PDB entry 7OCF | electron microscopy, 3.60 A resolution | chains J and D of the 8 polymer chains in the assembly

== Chain J ==
Molecule: Voltage-dependent calcium channel gamma-8 subunit
Organism: Rattus norvegicus
UniProt: Q8VHW5 (CCG8_RAT); residues 2-417 here = UniProt positions 2-417
Chain sequence (423 residues; each row starts with the number of its first residue):
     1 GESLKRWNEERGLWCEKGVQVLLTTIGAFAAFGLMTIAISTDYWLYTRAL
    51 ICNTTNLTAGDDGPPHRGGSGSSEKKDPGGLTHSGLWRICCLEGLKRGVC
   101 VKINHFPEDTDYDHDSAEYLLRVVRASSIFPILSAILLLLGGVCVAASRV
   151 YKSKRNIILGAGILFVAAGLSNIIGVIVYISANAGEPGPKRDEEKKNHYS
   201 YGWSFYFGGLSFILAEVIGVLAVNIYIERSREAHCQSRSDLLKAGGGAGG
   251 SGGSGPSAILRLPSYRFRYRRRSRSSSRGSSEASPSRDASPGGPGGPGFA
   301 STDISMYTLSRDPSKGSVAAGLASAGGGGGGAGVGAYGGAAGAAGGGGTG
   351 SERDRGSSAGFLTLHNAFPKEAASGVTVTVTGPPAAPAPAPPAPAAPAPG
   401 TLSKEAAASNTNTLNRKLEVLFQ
Unresolved in the structure: 1-15, 53-78, 187-195, 235-423
Cystine bridges: Cys52-Cys91, Cys90-Cys100
Sequence notes: expression tag (1, 418-423)
Residues lining bound ligands:
  - 1,2-diacyl-sn-glycero-3-phosphocholine (PC1), molecule 1: Ala117, Leu120, Leu121
  - 1,2-diacyl-sn-glycero-3-phosphocholine (PC1), molecule 2: Phe130, Ile163, Ala167, Ser171, Ile174, Val178
  - 1,2-diacyl-sn-glycero-3-phosphocholine (PC1), molecule 3: Val217, Val220, Leu221, Asn224
Swiss-Prot annotation at these positions:
  - modified residue (Phosphoserine): Ser251, Ser254

== Chain D ==
Molecule: Isoform Flip of Glutamate receptor 2
Organism: Rattus norvegicus
UniProt: P19491 (GRIA2_RAT), isoform P19491-2; residues -20 to 839 here correspond to UniProt positions 1-860 (UniProt number = residue number + 21)
Chain sequence (860 residues; numbered -20 to 839; the number before each row is that of its first residue; numbers below 1 keep their minus sign (Met-20 is residue -20)):
   -20 MQKIMHISVLLSPVLWGLIFGVSSNSIQIGGLFPRGADQEYSAFRVGMVQ
    30 FSTSEFRLTPHIDNLEVANSFAVTNAFCSQFSRGVYAIFGFYDKKSVNTI
    80 TSFCGTLHVSFITPSFPTDGTHPFVIQMRPDLKGALLSLIEYYQWDKFAY
   130 LYDSDRGLSTLQAVLDSAAEKKWQVTAINVGNINNDKKDETYRSLFQDLE
   180 LKKERRVILDCERDKVNDIVDQVITIGKHVKGYHYIIANLGFTDGDLLKI
   230 QFGGANVSGFQIVDYDDSLVSKFIERWSTLEEKEYPGAHTATIKYTSALT
   280 YDAVQVMTEAFRNLRKQRIEISRRGNAGDCLANPAVPWGQGVEIERALKQ
   330 VQVEGLSGNIKFDQNGKRINYTINIMELKTNGPRKIGYWSEVDKMVVTLT
   380 ELPSGNDTSGLENKTVVVTTILESPYVMMKKNHEMLEGNERYEGYCVDLA
   430 AEIAKHCGFKYKLTIVGDGKYGARDADTKIWNGMVGELVYGKADIAIAPL
   480 TITLVREEVIDFSKPFMSLGISIMIKKPQKSKPGVFSFLDPLAYEIWMCI
   530 VFAYIGVSVVLFLVSRFSPYEWHTEEFEDGRETQSSESTNEFGIFNSLWF
   580 SLGAFMRQGCDISPRSLSGRIVGGVWWFFTLIIISSYTANLAAFLTVERM
   630 VSPIESAEDLSKQTEIAYGTLDSGSTKEFFRRSKIAVFDKMWTYMRSAEP
   680 SVFVRTTAEGVARVRKSKGKYAYLLESTMNEYIEQRKPCDTMKVGGNLDS
   730 KGYGIATPKGSSLGTPVNLAVLKLSEQGVLDKLKNKWWYDKGECGAKDSG
   780 SKEKTSALSLSNVAGVFYILVGGLGLAMLVALIEFCYKSRAEAKRMKVAK
   830 NPQNINPSSS
Unresolved in the structure: -20 to 394, 550-569, 776-781, 820-839
Cystine bridges: Cys718-Cys773
Sequence notes: variant Arg586 (Gln607 in P19491)
Residues lining bound ligands:
  - cyclothiazide (CYZ): Lys493, Pro494, Phe495, Met496, Ser497, Ser754, Leu759, Asp760, Lys763
  - glutamic acid (GLU): Tyr450, Pro478, Leu479, Thr480, Arg485, Leu650, Gly653, Ser654, Thr655, Glu705, Tyr732
  - 1,2-diacyl-sn-glycero-3-phosphocholine (PC1), molecule 1: Val514, Tyr797, Ile798, Gly801, Gly802, Leu805
  - 1,2-diacyl-sn-glycero-3-phosphocholine (PC1), molecule 2: Phe515, Leu518, Tyr523, Phe574, Leu577, Trp578, Leu581, Met585
  - 1,2-diacyl-sn-glycero-3-phosphocholine (PC1), molecule 3: Leu518, Tyr523, Trp526, Met527, Ile529, Val530, Tyr533, Leu581, Phe584, Met585
  - 1,2-diacyl-sn-glycero-3-phosphocholine (PC1), molecule 4: Tyr533, Ile534, Ile573, Phe574, Leu577
  - 1,2-diacyl-sn-glycero-3-phosphocholine (PC1), molecule 5: Ile534, Val538, Phe541, Arg545, Gly572, Ile573
  - 1,2-diacyl-sn-glycero-3-phosphocholine (PC1), molecule 6: Leu596, Arg599, Ile600, Gly603, Val604, Phe607
  - 1,2-diacyl-sn-glycero-3-phosphocholine (PC1), molecule 7: Tyr797, Val800, Gly801, Gly804, Met807, Leu808, Leu811
Swiss-Prot annotation at these positions:
  - binding site (L-glutamate): Pro478, Thr480, Arg485, Ser654, Thr655, Glu705
  - site: Arg453 (Interaction with the cone snail toxin Con-ikot-ikot), Ile633 (Crucial to convey clamshell closure to channel opening), Arg660 (Interaction with the cone snail toxin Con-ikot-ikot), Lys752 (Interaction with the cone snail toxin Con-ikot-ikot)
  - modified residue (Phosphoserine): Ser662, Ser696, Ser839
  - lipidation (S-palmitoyl cysteine): Cys589, Cys815
  - glycosylation (N-linked (GlcNAc...) asparagine): Asn235, Asn349, Asn385, Asn392

== Chain J / chain D interface ==
Residue-residue contacts - 11 pairs, chain J then chain D:
  Thr110(J) with Lys697(D)
  Glu118(J) with Lys511(D), salt bridge
  Ile163(J) with Leu811(D), hydrophobic
  Val166(J) with Met807(D), hydrophobic
  Leu170(J) with Leu803(D), hydrophobic
  Ile174(J) with Val800(D), hydrophobic
  Ile177(J) with Phe796(D), hydrophobic; Tyr797(D), hydrophobic
  Val178(J) with Tyr797(D)
  Ser181(J) with Ser790(D)
  Tyr226(J) with Phe814(D)
Other interface residues (no listed pair), chain J (15 interface residues in all): Leu159, Ala167, Ile180, Ala184, Gly185
Other interface residues (no listed pair), chain D (14 interface residues in all): Lys505, Leu789, Ala793, Gly804

== Overview ==
The interface between chain J and chain D involves 15 residues on one side and 14 on the other, with 1 salt
bridge. Its one salt-bridged contact is Glu118(J)-Lys511(D). 2 1,2-diacyl-sn-glycero-3-phosphocholine
molecules are bound between chain J and chain D.
Chain J is Voltage-dependent calcium channel gamma-8 subunit and chain D is Isoform Flip of Glutamate receptor
2, both from Rattus norvegicus; the structure, Active state GluA1/A2 AMPA receptor in complex with TARP gamma
8 and CNIH2 (LBD-TMD), was determined by electron microscopy (same publication as 7OCA, 7OCC, 7OCD and 7OCE).
